7KTR - chains A and J of the 11 polymer chains in the assembly; structure by electron microscopy, 2.93 A resolution.

# Chain A
Name: Transformation/transcription domain-associated protein
Organism: Homo sapiens
UniProt: F2Z2U4 (F2Z2U4_HUMAN); residue numbers follow UniProt; this construct covers 369-1688, 2300-3848
Chain sequence (3195 residues; each row starts with the number of its first residue; note: 313 numbers in that range are skipped by the numbering (no residue carries them; nothing is unmodelled there); X marks 326 residues of unknown identity (built as UNK)):
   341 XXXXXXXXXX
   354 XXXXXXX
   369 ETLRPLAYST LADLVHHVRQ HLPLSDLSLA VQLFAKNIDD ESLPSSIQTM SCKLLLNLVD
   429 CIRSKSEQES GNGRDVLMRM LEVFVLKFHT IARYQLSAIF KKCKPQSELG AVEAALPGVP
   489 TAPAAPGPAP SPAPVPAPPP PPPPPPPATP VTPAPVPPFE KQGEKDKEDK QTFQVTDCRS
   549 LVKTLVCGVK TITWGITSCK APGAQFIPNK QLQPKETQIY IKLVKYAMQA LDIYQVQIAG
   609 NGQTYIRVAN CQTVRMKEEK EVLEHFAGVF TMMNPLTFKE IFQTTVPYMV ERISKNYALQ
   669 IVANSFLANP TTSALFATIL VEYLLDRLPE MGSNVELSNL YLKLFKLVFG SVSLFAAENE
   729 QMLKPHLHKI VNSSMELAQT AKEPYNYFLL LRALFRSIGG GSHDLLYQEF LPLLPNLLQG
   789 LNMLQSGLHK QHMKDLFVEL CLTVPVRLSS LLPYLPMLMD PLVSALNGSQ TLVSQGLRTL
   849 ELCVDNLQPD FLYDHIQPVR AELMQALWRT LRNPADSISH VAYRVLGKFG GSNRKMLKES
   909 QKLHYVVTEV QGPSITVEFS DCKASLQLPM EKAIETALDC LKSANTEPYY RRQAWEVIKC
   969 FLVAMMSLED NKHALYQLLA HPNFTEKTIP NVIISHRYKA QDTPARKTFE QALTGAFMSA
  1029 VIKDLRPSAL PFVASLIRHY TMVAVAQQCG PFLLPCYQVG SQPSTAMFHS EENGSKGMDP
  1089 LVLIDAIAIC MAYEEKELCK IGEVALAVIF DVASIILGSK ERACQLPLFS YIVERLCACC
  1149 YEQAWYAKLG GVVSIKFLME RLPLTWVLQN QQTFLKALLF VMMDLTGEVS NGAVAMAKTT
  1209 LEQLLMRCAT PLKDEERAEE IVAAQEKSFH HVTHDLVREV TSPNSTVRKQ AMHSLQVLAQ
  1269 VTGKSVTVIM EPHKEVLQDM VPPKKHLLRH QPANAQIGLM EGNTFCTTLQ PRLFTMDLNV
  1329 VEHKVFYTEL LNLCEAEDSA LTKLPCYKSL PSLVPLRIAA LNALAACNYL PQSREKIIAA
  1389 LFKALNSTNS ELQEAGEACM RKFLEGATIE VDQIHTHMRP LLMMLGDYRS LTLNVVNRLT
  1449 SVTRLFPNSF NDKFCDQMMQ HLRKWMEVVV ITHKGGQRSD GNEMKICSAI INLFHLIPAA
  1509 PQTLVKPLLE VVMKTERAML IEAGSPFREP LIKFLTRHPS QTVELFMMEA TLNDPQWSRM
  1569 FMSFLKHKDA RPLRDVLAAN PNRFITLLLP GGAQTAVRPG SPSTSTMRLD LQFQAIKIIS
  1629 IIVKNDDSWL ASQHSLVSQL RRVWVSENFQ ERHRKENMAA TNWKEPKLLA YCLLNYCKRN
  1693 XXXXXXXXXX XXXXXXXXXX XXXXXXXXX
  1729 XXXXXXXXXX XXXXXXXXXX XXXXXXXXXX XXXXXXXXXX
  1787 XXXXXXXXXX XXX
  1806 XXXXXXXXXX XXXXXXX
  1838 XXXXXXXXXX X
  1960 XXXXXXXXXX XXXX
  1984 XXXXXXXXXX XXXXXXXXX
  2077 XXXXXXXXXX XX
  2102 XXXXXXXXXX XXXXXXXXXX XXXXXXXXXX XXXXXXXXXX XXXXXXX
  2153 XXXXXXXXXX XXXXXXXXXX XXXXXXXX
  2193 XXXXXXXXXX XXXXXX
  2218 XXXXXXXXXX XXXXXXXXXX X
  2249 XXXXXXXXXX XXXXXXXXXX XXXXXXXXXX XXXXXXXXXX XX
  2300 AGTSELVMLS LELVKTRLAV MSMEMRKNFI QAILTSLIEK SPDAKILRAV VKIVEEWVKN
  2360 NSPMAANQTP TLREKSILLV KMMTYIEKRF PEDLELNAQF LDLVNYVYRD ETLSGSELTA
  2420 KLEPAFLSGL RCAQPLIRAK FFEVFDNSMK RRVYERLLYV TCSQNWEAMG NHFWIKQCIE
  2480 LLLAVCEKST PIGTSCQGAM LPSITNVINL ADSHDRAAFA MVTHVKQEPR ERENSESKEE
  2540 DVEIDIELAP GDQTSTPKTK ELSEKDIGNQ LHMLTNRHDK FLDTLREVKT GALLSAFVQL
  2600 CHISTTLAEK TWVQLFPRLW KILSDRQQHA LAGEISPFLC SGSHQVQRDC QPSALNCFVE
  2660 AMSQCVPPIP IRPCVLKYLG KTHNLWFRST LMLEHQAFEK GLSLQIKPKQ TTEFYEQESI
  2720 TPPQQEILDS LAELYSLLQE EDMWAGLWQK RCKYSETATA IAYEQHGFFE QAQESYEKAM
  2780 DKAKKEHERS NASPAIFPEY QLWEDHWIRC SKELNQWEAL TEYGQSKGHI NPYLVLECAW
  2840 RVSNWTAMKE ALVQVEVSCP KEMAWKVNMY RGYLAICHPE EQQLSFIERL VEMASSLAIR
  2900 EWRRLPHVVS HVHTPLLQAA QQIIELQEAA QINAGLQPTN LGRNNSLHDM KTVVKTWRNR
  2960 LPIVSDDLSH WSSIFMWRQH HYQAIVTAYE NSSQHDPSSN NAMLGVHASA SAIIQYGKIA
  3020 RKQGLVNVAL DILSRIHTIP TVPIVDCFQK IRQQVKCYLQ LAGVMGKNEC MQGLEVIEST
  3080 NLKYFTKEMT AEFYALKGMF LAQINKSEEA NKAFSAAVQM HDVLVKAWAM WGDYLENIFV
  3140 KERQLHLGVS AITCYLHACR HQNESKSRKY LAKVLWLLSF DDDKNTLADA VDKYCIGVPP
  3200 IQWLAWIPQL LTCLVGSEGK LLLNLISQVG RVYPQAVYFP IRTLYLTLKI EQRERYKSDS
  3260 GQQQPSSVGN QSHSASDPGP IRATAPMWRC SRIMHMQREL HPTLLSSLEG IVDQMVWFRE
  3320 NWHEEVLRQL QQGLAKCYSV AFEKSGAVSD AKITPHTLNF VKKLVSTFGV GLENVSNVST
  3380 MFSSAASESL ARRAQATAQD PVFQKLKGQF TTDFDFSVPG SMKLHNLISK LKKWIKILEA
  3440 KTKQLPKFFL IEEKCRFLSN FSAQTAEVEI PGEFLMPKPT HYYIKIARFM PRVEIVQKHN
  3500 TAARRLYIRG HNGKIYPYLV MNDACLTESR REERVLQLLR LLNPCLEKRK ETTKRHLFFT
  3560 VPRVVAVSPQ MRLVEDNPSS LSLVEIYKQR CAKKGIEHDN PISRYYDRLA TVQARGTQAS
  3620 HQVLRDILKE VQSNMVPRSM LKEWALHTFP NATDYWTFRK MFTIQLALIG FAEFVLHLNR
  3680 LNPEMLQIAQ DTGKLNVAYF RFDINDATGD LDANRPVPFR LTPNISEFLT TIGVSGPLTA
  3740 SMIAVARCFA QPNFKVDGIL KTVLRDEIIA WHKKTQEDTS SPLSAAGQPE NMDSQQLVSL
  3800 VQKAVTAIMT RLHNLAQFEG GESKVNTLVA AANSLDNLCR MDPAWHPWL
Disordered / not traced: 476-533, 1600-1614, 2522-2566, 3257-3278, 3374-3380, 3780-3785
Residues lining bound ligands: inositol hexakisphosphate (IHP): Lys3017, Arg3020, Lys3021, Arg3051, Gln3052, Lys3055, Lys3125, Lys3165, Lys3547
From the paper describing this entry:
  - binding site for inositol hexakisphosphate: Arg3051, Lys3055
  - disease-associated variants - S721F (citing earlier work)
  - disease-associated variants - F859L, R3746Q:  with Isoform 3 of Transcription factor SPT20 homolog

# Chain J
Name: Transcriptional adapter 1
Organism: Homo sapiens
UniProt: Q96BN2 (TADA1_HUMAN); residues 1-335 here = UniProt positions 1-335
Chain sequence (335 residues; numbered 1 to 335; the number before each row is that of its first residue):
     1 MATFVSELEA AKKNLSEALG DNVKQYWANL KLWFKQKISK EEFDLEAHRL LTQDNVHSHN
    61 DFLLAILTRC QILVSTPDGA GSLPWPGGSA AKPGKPKGKK KLSSVRQKFD HRFQPQNPLS
   121 GAQQFVAKDP QDDDDLKLCS HTMMLPTRGQ LEGRMIVTAY EHGLDNVTEE AVSAVVYAVE
   181 NHLKDILTSV VSRRKAYRLR DGHFKYAFGS NVTPQPYLKN SVVAYNNLIE SPPAFTAPCA
   241 GQNPASHPPP DDAEQQAALL LACSGDTLPA SLPPVNMYDL FEALQVHREV IPTHTVYALN
   301 IERIITKLWH PNHEELQQDK VHRQRLAAKE GLLLC
Disordered / not traced: 1-103, 234-247, 332-335

# Chain A / chain J interface
Residue-residue contacts (43):
  Cys2461(A) - Asn220(J)
  Gly2632(A) - Leu218(J)
  Glu2633(A) - Leu218(J)
  Glu2633(A) - Lys219(J)  hydrogen bond (side chain-backbone)
  Glu2633(A) - Asn220(J)  hydrogen bond (side chain-backbone)
  Pro2636(A) - Asn220(J)
  Pro2636(A) - Leu259(J)
  Pro2636(A) - Ala262(J)  hydrophobic
  Pro2636(A) - Cys263(J)  hydrophobic
  Cys2639(A) - Gln255(J)  hydrogen bond (backbone-side chain)
  Cys2639(A) - Ala258(J)
  Cys2639(A) - Leu259(J)  hydrophobic
  Cys2639(A) - Ala262(J)  hydrophobic
  Ser2640(A) - Gln255(J)  hydrogen bond (backbone-side chain)
  Gly2641(A) - Gln255(J)
  Gln2644(A) - Gln255(J)
  Pro2669(A) - Thr267(J)
  Ile2670(A) - Thr267(J)
  Arg2671(A) - Leu261(J)
  Arg2671(A) - Ser264(J)  hydrogen bond
  Arg2671(A) - Asp266(J)  hydrogen bond (side chain-backbone)
  Arg2671(A) - Thr267(J)
  Tyr2677(A) - Gln255(J)
  Lys2680(A) - Glu254(J)  salt bridge
  Glu2712(A) - His322(J)  salt bridge
  Phe2713(A) - Asp319(J)
  Phe2713(A) - His322(J)
  Phe2713(A) - Arg323(J)
  Phe2713(A) - Leu326(J)  hydrophobic
  Tyr2714(A) - Glu315(J)
  Tyr2714(A) - Asp319(J)  hydrogen bond (backbone-side chain)
  Glu2715(A) - Asp319(J)
  Glu2715(A) - Arg323(J)  salt bridge
  Gln2716(A) - Pro273(J)
  Glu2717(A) - Pro273(J)
  Glu2717(A) - Pro274(J)
  Ser2718(A) - Ser271(J)  hydrogen bond
  Ser2718(A) - Leu272(J)
  Ser2718(A) - Pro273(J)
  Ile2719(A) - Leu272(J)  hydrogen bond (backbone-backbone)
  Ile2719(A) - Pro274(J)
  Thr2720(A) - Ser271(J)  hydrogen bond (backbone-side chain)
  Ser2857(A) - Pro250(J)
Interface residues without a listed pair, chain A (31 interface residues in all): Thr2460, Ser2462, Ser2635, Phe2637, Arg2647, Pro2672, Cys2673, Lys2676
Interface residues without a listed pair, chain J (28 interface residues in all): Arg194, Asp251, Pro269, Pro311, Leu316

# Overview
31 residues of chain A and 28 residues of chain J are in contact; the contacts include 10 hydrogen bonds and 3
salt bridges. Among the polar pairs are Lys2680(A)-Glu254(J), Glu2712(A)-His322(J) and Glu2715(A)-Arg323(J).
Bound to chain A: inositol hexakisphosphate. The paper reports a binding site for inositol hexakisphosphate at
Arg3051(A) and Lys3055(A).
Chain A is Transformation/transcription domain-associated protein and chain J is Transcriptional adapter 1,
both from Homo sapiens; the structure, Cryo-EM structure of the human SAGA coactivator complex (TRRAP, core),
was determined by electron microscopy (same publication as 7KTS).
